Entry 8BD4 (electron microscopy, 3.44 A resolution); this record covers chains B and S of the 12 polymer chains in the assembly.

# Chain B
Name: TnsC
From: Scytonema hofmannii
UniProt: A0A8J0PCL3 (A0A8J0PCL3_9CYAN); residue numbers follow UniProt; this construct covers 1-276
Amino-acid sequence (276 residues; row label = number of the first residue in the row):
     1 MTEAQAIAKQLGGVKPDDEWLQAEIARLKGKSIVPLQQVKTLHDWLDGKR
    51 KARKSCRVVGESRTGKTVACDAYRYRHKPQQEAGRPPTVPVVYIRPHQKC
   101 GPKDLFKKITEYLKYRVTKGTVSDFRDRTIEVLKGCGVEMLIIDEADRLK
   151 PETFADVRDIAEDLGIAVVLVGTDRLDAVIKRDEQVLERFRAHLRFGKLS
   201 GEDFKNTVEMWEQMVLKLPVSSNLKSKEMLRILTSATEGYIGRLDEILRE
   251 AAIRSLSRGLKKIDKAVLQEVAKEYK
Unresolved in the structure: 1-16
Bound ions: Mg2+: T67 (together with ATP)
Small-molecule neighbours:
  - ATP (adenosine-5'-triphosphate), molecule 1: K31, S32, I33, V34, V39, E61, S62, R63, T64, G65, K66, T67, V68, E145, T173, W211, I241, G242, D245
  - ATP, molecule 2: E162, Q185, R189

# Chain S
Name: TniQ (Homology model)
From: Scytonema hofmannii
UniProt: A0A8J0PCL5 (A0A8J0PCL5_9CYAN); residues 1-167 here = UniProt positions 1-167
Amino-acid sequence (167 residues; each row starts with the number of its first residue):
     1 MIEAPDVKPWLFLIKPYEGESLSHFLGRFRRANHLSASGLGTLAGIGAIV
    51 ARWERFHFNPRPSQQELEAIASVVEVDAQRLAQMLPPAGVGMQHEPIRLC
   101 GACYAESPCHRIEWQYKSVWKCDRHQLKILAKCPNCQAPFKMPALWEDGC
   151 CHRCRMPFAEMAKLQKV
Unresolved in the structure: 1-11, 167
Bound ions: Zn2+ site 1: C100, C103, C122, H125; Zn2+ site 2: C133, C136, C151, C154 (shared with 1 residue of chain A)

# Chain B / chain S interface
Residue-residue contacts (20; chain B residue first):
  P86(B) - F12(S)  hydrophobic
  Y115(B) - F12(S)  hydrophobic
  T118(B) - N33(S)
  T118(B) - H34(S)  hydrogen bond (side chain-backbone)
  T118(B) - L35(S)  hydrogen bond (side chain-backbone)
  T118(B) - S36(S)
  K119(B) - S36(S)
  D124(B) - H34(S)
  D127(B) - H34(S)
  D127(B) - E147(S)
  R128(B) - F12(S)
  R128(B) - R31(S)  hydrogen bond (side chain-backbone)
  R128(B) - A32(S)  hydrogen bond (side chain-backbone)
  R128(B) - N33(S)
  R128(B) - H34(S)  hydrogen bond
  T129(B) - H34(S)
  E131(B) - R31(S)
  E131(B) - A32(S)
  E131(B) - H34(S)  salt bridge
  V132(B) - H34(S)
Other interface residues (no listed pair), chain B (12 interface residues in all): R116, V117

# Overview
12 residues of chain B face 8 of chain S across their interface, with 5 hydrogen bonds and 1 salt bridge.
Among the polar pairs are E131(B)-H34(S), T118(B)-H34(S) and T118(B)-L35(S). Chain B binds ATP.
Here chain B is TnsC and chain S is TniQ (Homology model), both from Scytonema hofmannii. Entry 8BD4
(TniQ-capped Tns-ATP-dsDNA complex) was determined by electron microscopy, deposited together with 8BD5 and
8BD6.
